5KJ5 - chains A and C of the 4 polymer chains in the assembly; structure by X-ray diffraction, 2.11 A resolution.

== Chain A (and C) ==
Molecule: 2-aminomuconate 6-semialdehyde dehydrogenase
From: Pseudomonas fluorescens
Notes: chain C of this document is another copy of the same molecule, construct and numbering; everything in this record applies to it too
UniProt: Q83V33 (Q83V33_PSEFL); residues 1-500 here = UniProt positions 1-500
Sequence (520 residues; each row starts with the number of its first residue; numbers below 1 keep their minus sign (Met-19 is residue -19)):
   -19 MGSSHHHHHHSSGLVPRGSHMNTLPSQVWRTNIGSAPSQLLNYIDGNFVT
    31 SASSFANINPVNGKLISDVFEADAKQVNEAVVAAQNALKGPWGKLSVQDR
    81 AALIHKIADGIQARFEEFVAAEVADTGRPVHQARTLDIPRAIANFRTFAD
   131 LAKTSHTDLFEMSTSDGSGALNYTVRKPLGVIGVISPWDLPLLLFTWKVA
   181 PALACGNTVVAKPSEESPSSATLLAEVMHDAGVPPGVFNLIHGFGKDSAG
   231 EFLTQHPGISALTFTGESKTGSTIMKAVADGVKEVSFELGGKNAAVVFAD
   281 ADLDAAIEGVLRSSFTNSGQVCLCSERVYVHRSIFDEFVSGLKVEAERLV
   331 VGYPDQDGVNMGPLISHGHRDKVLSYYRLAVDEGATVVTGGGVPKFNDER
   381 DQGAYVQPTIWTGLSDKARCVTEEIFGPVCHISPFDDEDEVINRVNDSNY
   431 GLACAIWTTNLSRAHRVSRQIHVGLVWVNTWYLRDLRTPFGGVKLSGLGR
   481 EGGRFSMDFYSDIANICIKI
Unresolved in the structure: -19 to 17
Differences from the reference sequence: initiating methionine (-19); expression tag (-18 to 0); engineered mutation Asp169 (Asn in Q83V33)
Ligand contacts: NAD (nicotinamide-adenine-dinucleotide): Ile165, Ser166, Pro167, Trp168, Asp169, Leu174, Lys192, Pro193, Ser194, Glu195, Gly223, Phe224, Gly225, Lys226, Gly230, Glu231, Thr234, Phe244, Thr245, Gly246, Glu247, Thr250, Thr253, Ile254, Glu268, Leu269, Gly270, Gly271, Cys302, Glu404, Phe406, Leu432, Phe470, Ser476
From the paper describing this entry:
  - mutagenesis - N169D: decreased catalytic activity
  - catalytic residues: Arg120, Cys302, Arg464 (proposed by the authors, not directly observed)

== Chain A / chain C interface ==
Residue-residue contacts - 38 pairs, chain A then chain C:
  Ser76(A) - Ser143(C)
  His136(A) - Asp138(C)
  His136(A) - Leu139(C)
  His136(A) - Phe140(C)
  Thr137(A) - Asp138(C)
  Thr137(A) - Leu139(C)  hydrogen bond (backbone-backbone)
  Asp138(A) - His136(C)  salt bridge
  Asp138(A) - Thr137(C)
  Asp138(A) - Leu139(C)
  Leu139(A) - His136(C)
  Leu139(A) - Thr137(C)  hydrogen bond (backbone-backbone)
  Leu139(A) - Asp138(C)
  Leu139(A) - Tyr153(C)  hydrophobic
  Leu139(A) - Thr154(C)
  Phe140(A) - His136(C)
  Glu141(A) - Val155(C)
  Ser143(A) - Ser76(C)
  Leu151(A) - Tyr153(C)
  Tyr153(A) - Leu139(C)  hydrophobic
  Tyr153(A) - Leu151(C)
  Thr154(A) - Leu139(C)
  Val155(A) - Glu141(C)
  Thr439(A) - Thr439(C)
  Thr439(A) - Asn440(C)
  Thr439(A) - Leu441(C)  hydrogen bond (backbone-backbone)
  Asn440(A) - Thr439(C)
  Leu441(A) - Thr439(C)  hydrogen bond (backbone-backbone)
  Leu441(A) - Asn440(C)
  Leu441(A) - Leu441(C)
  Leu441(A) - Ala444(C)  hydrophobic
  Leu441(A) - His445(C)
  Leu441(A) - Val458(C)  hydrophobic
  Leu441(A) - Asn459(C)
  Ala444(A) - Leu441(C)  hydrophobic
  His445(A) - Leu441(C)
  His445(A) - His445(C)  hydrogen bond
  Val458(A) - Leu441(C)  hydrophobic
  Asn459(A) - Leu441(C)
Other interface residues (no listed pair), chain A (21 interface residues in all): Arg156, Thr438
Other interface residues (no listed pair), chain C (21 interface residues in all): Arg156, Thr438

== Overview ==
Chain A and chain C each contribute 21 residues to their interface, with 5 hydrogen bonds and 1 salt bridge.
Polar contacts include Asp138(A)-His136(C), His445(A)-His445(C) and Thr137(A)-Leu139(C). Bound to chain A:
NAD. From the paper: catalytic residues Arg120(A), Cys302(A) and Arg464(A); N169D of chain A reduces catalytic
activity.
Chain A and chain C are both 2-aminomuconate 6-semialdehyde dehydrogenase (Pseudomonas fluorescens); the
structure, Crystal structure of 2-aminomuconate 6-semialdehyde dehydrogenase N169D in complex with NAD+, was
determined by X-ray diffraction (same publication as 5KLK, 5KLL, 5KLM, 5KLN and 5KLO).
